4IWR - chains A and C of the 4 polymer chains in the assembly; structure by X-ray diffraction, 2.40 A resolution.

# Chain A
Protein: Regulatory protein
Organism: Enterobacter sp
Reference sequence: Q8GGH0 (Q8GGH0_9ENTR); residue numbers follow UniProt; this construct covers 1-79
Chain sequence (82 residues; row label = number of the first residue in the row; numbers below 1 keep their minus sign (Gly-2 is residue -2)):
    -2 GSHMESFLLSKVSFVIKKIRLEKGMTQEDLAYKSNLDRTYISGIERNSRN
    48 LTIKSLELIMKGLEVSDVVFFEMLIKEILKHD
Not modelled in the structure: -2 to 1, 77-79
Construct notes: expression tag (-2 to 0)

# Chain C
Molecule: 25-nt DNA strand
Sequence (25 nucleotides; each row starts with the number of its first residue):
     1 ATGTGACTTATAGTCCGTGTGATTA

# Chain A / chain C interface
Residue-residue contacts - 15 pairs, chain A then chain C:
  Arg17(A) with DT2(C), salt bridge to the phosphate
  Thr23(A) with DA1(C), phosphate contact; DT2(C), phosphate contact
  Gln24(A) with DT2(C), hydrogen bond to the phosphate; DG3(C), hydrogen bond to the phosphate
  Glu25(A) with DA1(C), base contact; DT2(C), base contact
  Arg35(A) with DT2(C), hydrogen bond to the base; DG3(C), hydrogen bond to the base
  Thr36(A) with DT4(C), base contact
  Ser39(A) with DG3(C), hydrogen bond to the phosphate; DT4(C), base contact
  Arg43(A) with DG3(C), sugar contact; DT4(C), salt bridge to the phosphate
  Thr49(A) with DA12(C), sugar contact
Other interface residues (no listed pair), chain A (10 interface residues in all): Arg46
Other interface residues (no listed pair), chain C (6 interface residues in all): DA6

# Overview
10 residues of chain A face 6 of chain C across their interface; the contacts include 5 hydrogen bonds and 2
salt bridges. Among the polar pairs are Arg35(A)-DT2(C), Arg35(A)-DG3(C) and Gln24(A)-DT2(C).
Here chain A is Regulatory protein (Enterobacter sp) and chain C is a 25-nt DNA strand. Entry 4IWR (C.Esp1396I
bound to a 25 base pair operator site) was determined by X-ray diffraction, deposited together with 4I8T.
